PDB entry 8ZCF | electron microscopy, 2.90 A resolution | chains A and R of the 5 polymer chains in the assembly

# Chain A
Molecule: Guanine nucleotide-binding protein G(s) subunit alpha isoforms short
Source organism: Homo sapiens
UniProtKB: P63092 (GNAS2_HUMAN); numbering as in UniProt (aligned over 2-394)
Amino-acid sequence (402 residues; each row starts with the number of its first residue; numbers below 1 keep their minus sign (Met-7 is residue -7)):
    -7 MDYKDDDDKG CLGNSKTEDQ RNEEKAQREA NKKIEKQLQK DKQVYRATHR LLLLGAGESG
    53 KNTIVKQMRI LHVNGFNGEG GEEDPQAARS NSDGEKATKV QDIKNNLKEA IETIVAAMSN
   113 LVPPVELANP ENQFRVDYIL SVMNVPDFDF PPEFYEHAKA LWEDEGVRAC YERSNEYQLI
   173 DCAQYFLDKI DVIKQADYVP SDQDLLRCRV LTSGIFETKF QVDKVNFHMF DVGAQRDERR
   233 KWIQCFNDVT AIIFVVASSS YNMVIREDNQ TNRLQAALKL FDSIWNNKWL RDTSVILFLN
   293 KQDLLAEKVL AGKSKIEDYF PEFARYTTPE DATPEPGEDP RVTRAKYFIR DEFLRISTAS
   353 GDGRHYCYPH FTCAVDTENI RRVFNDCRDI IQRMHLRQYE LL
Unresolved in the structure: -7 to 10, 48-52, 62-204, 252-263
Sequence notes: initiating methionine (-7); expression tag (-6 to 1); engineered mutation Asn54 (Ser in P63092), Ala226 (Gly in P63092), Ala268 (Glu in P63092), Lys271 (Asn in P63092), Asp274 (Lys in P63092), Lys280 (Arg in P63092), Asp284 (Thr in P63092), Thr285 (Ile in P63092)

# Chain R
Molecule: G-protein coupled receptor 4
Source organism: Homo sapiens
UniProtKB: P46093 (GPR4_HUMAN); residues 1-323 here = UniProt positions 1-323
Amino-acid sequence (323 residues; each row starts with the number of its first residue):
     1 MGNHTWEGCH VDSRVDHLFP PSLYIFVIGV GLPTNCLALW AAYRQVQQRN ELGVYLMNLS
    61 IADLLYICTL PLWVDYFLHH DNWIHGPGSC KLFGFIFYTN IYISIAFLCC ISVDRYLAVA
   121 HPLRFARLRR VKTAVAVSSV VWATELGANS APLFHDELFR DRYNHTFCFE KFPMEGWVAW
   181 MNLYRVFVGF LFPWALMLLS YRGILRAVRG SVSTERQEKA KIKRLALSLI AIVLVCFAPY
   241 HVLLLSRSAI YLGRPWDCGF EERVFSAYHS SLAFTSLNCV ADPILYCLVN EGARSDVAKA
   301 LHNLLRFLAS DKPQEMANAS LTL
Unresolved in the structure: 1-6, 301-323
Disulfides: Cys9-Cys258, Cys90-Cys168
Curated features (UniProtKB/Swiss-Prot):
  - region: Glu157 to Phe172 (Extracellular loop 2 (ECL2))
  - site: Glu145 (Required for activation), His155 (Proton sensing), His165 (Proton sensing), His269 (Proton sensing)
  - glycosylation (N-linked (GlcNAc...) asparagine): Asn3, Asn164
  - mutagenesis: His4 (H4Y: No effect on pH-sensing activity), His10 (H10Y: No effect on pH-sensing activity), His17 (H17Y: No effect on pH-sensing activity), Gln45 (Q45A: Induces a shift of the optimal pH for activation), Glu51 (E51A: Induces a shift of the optimal pH for activation), Asp63 (D63N: Impaired ability to sense protons), His79 (H79Y: Displays smaller cAMP, rho, PLC responses to mildly alkaline to acidic pH of 7.1 but almost the same or higher responses to severely acidic pH values of 6.5-6.2), His80 (H80Y: No effect on pH-sensing activity), His85 (H85Y: No effect on pH-sensing activity), Arg115 (R115A: Decreased proton-induced G-protein coupled receptor activity. Endothelial permeability is decreased under acid conditions), Arg129 (R129A: Induces a shift of the optimal pH for activation), Glu145 (E145Q: Mimics the protonation state; induces a shift of the optimal pH for activation), 5 further mutagenesis entries in UniProt
From the paper describing this entry:
  - mutagenesis - Y24A, Y24F, W73A, W73F, F77A: decreased signaling in response to NE52-QQ57
  - mutagenesis - F237A: decreased signaling
  - mutagenesis - D63N: decreased signaling in response to proton
  - mutagenesis - D161A, D161N, H165F, H241F, H269F, D282N: decreased signaling in response to pH
  - mutagenesis - H165A/H269A, H165F/H269F: abolished signaling
  - mutagenesis - H165A/H241A/H269A, H165F/H241F/H269F: abolished signaling in response to proton

# Interface between chain A and chain R
Contacting residue pairs (45):
  His41(A) - Leu123(R)
  Tyr358(A) - Val212(R)
  Tyr358(A) - Ser213(R)
  Tyr360(A) - Ser213(R)
  Phe376(A) - Leu123(R)  hydrophobic
  Arg380(A) - Ala120(R)  hydrogen bond (side chain-backbone)
  Arg380(A) - Pro122(R)
  Asp381(A) - Ser211(R)
  Asp381(A) - Val212(R)  hydrogen bond (side chain-backbone)
  Asp381(A) - Ser213(R)  hydrogen bond (side chain-backbone)
  Ile383(A) - Pro122(R)
  Ile383(A) - Leu123(R)  hydrophobic
  Gln384(A) - Val119(R)  hydrogen bond (side chain-backbone)
  Gln384(A) - Ala207(R)
  Gln384(A) - Ser211(R)
  Arg385(A) - Ser213(R)  hydrogen bond (side chain-backbone)
  Arg385(A) - Thr214(R)
  Arg385(A) - Glu215(R)
  Arg385(A) - Glu218(R)  salt bridge
  His387(A) - Ala118(R)  hydrogen bond (side chain-backbone)
  His387(A) - Pro122(R)
  His387(A) - Arg129(R)
  Leu388(A) - Val119(R)  hydrophobic
  Leu388(A) - Val208(R)  hydrophobic
  Leu388(A) - Ile222(R)  hydrophobic
  Gln390(A) - Gln45(R)
  Gln390(A) - Asn50(R)  hydrogen bond (backbone-side chain)
  Tyr391(A) - Leu52(R)
  Tyr391(A) - Asp114(R)
  Tyr391(A) - Arg115(R)  hydrogen bond (backbone-side chain)
  Tyr391(A) - Ala118(R)
  Tyr391(A) - Arg129(R)
  Glu392(A) - Gln45(R)
  Glu392(A) - Arg115(R)  hydrogen bond (backbone-side chain)
  Glu392(A) - Tyr286(R)
  Glu392(A) - Asn290(R)  hydrogen bond (backbone-side chain)
  Glu392(A) - Ala293(R)
  Leu393(A) - Val119(R)  hydrophobic
  Leu393(A) - Ile204(R)  hydrophobic
  Leu393(A) - Ile222(R)
  Leu393(A) - Leu225(R)
  Leu394(A) - Glu218(R)
  Leu394(A) - Lys221(R)
  Leu394(A) - Ile222(R)  hydrophobic
  Leu394(A) - Leu225(R)
Also at the interface, not in a pair above, chain A (19 interface residues in all): Gln35, Val217, Gly355
Also at the interface, not in a pair above, chain R (29 interface residues in all): Glu51, Leu56, Arg130
Interface features reported in the paper:
  - pairs named by the authors: Glu51(R)-Tyr391(A)
  - interface residues, chain R: Gln45(R)

# Overview
Chain A and chain R form an interface of 19 and 29 residues respectively, with 10 hydrogen bonds and 1 salt
bridge. Among the polar pairs are Arg385(A)-Glu218(R), Arg380(A)-Ala120(R) and Asp381(A)-Val212(R). The
authors report a contact between Glu51(R) and Tyr391(A). The paper reports that D161A, D161N and H165F of
chain R, among others, reduce signaling in response to pH; the interface residue Gln45(R); 17 substitutions
were tested in all.
Here chain A is Guanine nucleotide-binding protein G(s) subunit alpha isoforms short and chain R is G-protein
coupled receptor 4, both from Homo sapiens. Entry 8ZCF (Cryo-EM structure of GPR4 complexed with Gs in pH7.5)
was determined by electron microscopy, deposited together with 8ZCE, 9JFT, 9JFV, 9JFW, 9JFX, 9JFZ, 9JHP and
9LGM.
